Entry 7X7Q (electron microscopy, 7.02 A resolution (low resolution: residue-level contacts below are approximate; hydrogen-bond / salt-bridge calls are withheld)); this record covers chains F and J of the 16 polymer chains in the assembly.

# Chain F
Name: Holliday junction ATP-dependent DNA helicase RuvA
From: Pseudomonas aeruginosa PAO1
Notes: EC 3.6.4.12
Reference sequence: Q51425 (RUVA_PSEAE); residues 1-201 here = UniProt positions 1-201
Sequence (201 residues; each row starts with the number of its first residue):
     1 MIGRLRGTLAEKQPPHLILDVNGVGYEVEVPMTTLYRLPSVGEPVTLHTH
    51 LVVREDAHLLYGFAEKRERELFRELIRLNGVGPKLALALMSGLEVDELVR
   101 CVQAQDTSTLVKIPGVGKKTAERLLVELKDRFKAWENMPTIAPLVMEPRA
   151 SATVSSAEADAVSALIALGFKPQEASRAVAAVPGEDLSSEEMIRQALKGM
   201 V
Unresolved in the structure: 136-153
Reported in the primary citation:
  - mutagenesis - E55A, D56A, E122K/V126A/D130K: decreased catalytic activity
  - mutagenesis - R54A: abolished catalytic activity

# Chain J
Molecule: 26-nt DNA strand
Sequence (26 nucleotides; numbered 11 to 36; the number before each row is that of its first residue):
    11 TATTATAATATTAAATATTATATTTA

# Chain F / chain J interface
Pairs across the interface (8; chain F residue first):
  Glu55(F) with DA24(J)
  Asp56(F) with DA24(J)
  Pro114(F) with DA17(J)
  Gly115(F) with DA17(J)
  Val116(F) with DA18(J)
  Gly117(F) with DA18(J)
  Lys119(F) with DA18(J); DT19(J)
Other interface residues (no listed pair), chain F (8 interface residues in all): Lys118

# Overview
8 residues of chain F face 4 of chain J across their interface. The paper reports that E55A, D56A and
E122K/V126A/D130K of chain F reduce catalytic activity; R54A of chain F abolishes catalytic activity.
Chain F is Holliday junction ATP-dependent DNA helicase RuvA (Pseudomonas aeruginosa PAO1) and chain J is a
26-nt DNA strand; the structure, CryoEM structure of RuvA-RuvB-Holliday junction complex, was determined by
electron microscopy together with 7X7P, 7X5A and 7X5B from the same study.
